PDB entry 2XN1 | X-ray diffraction, 2.30 A resolution | chains A and C of the 4 polymer chains in the assembly

== Chain A (and C) ==
Name: Alpha-galactosidase
Organism: Lactobacillus acidophilus ncfm
Notes: EC 3.2.1.22; chain C of this document is another copy of the same molecule, construct and numbering; everything in this record applies to it too
UniProt: Q7WWP9 (Q7WWP9_LACAC); numbering as in UniProt (aligned over 1-732)
Chain sequence (732 residues; numbered 1 to 732; the number before each row is that of its first residue):
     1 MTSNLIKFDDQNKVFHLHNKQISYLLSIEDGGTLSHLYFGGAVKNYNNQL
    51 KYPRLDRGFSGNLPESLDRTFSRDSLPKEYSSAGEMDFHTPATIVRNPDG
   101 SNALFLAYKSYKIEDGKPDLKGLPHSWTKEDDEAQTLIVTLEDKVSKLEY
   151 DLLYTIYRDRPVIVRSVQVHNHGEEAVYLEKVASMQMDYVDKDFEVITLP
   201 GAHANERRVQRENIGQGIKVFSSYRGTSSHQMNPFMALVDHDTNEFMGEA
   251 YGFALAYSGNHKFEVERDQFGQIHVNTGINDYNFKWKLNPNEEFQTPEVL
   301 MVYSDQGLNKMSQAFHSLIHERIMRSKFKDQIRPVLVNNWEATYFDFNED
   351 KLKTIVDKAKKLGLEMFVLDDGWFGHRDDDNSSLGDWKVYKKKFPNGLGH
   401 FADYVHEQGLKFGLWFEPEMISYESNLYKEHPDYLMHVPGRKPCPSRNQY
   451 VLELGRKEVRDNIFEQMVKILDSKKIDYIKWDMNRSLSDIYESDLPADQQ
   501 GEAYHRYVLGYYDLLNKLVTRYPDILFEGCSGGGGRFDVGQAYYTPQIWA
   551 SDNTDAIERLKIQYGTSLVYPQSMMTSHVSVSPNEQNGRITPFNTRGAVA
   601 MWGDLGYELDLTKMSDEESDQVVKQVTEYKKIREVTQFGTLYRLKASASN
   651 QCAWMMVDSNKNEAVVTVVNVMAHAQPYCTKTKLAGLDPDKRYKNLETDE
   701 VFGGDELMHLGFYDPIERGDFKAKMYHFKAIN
Not modelled in the structure: 1-3

== How chain A and chain C interact ==
Residue-residue contacts (45; chain A residue first):
  Ala-202(A) with Gln-676(C)
  His-203(A) with Gln-676(C), hydrogen bond (backbone-side chain)
  Ala-204(A) with Ala-675(C)
  Asn-205(A) with Gln-676(C)
  Arg-208(A) with Tyr-678(C)
  Asn-553(A) with Ala-675(C)
  Glu-558(A) with His-674(C); Ala-675(C), hydrogen bond (side chain-backbone)
  Glu-585(A) with Arg-718(C)
  Gln-586(A) with Ala-675(C); Arg-718(C), hydrogen bond (backbone-side chain)
  Asn-587(A) with Ala-673(C); His-674(C); Ala-675(C); Arg-718(C); Gly-719(C), hydrogen bond (backbone-backbone)
  Gly-588(A) with Gly-719(C)
  Arg-589(A) with Met-672(C); Ala-673(C), hydrogen bond (side chain-backbone); Asp-720(C), salt bridge
  Met-672(A) with Arg-589(C); Met-672(C), hydrophobic; Phe-721(C), hydrophobic
  Ala-673(A) with Asn-587(C); Arg-589(C), hydrogen bond (backbone-side chain)
  His-674(A) with Glu-558(C); Asn-587(C)
  Ala-675(A) with Ala-204(C); Asn-553(C); Glu-558(C), hydrogen bond (backbone-side chain); Gln-586(C); Asn-587(C)
  Gln-676(A) with Ala-202(C); His-203(C), hydrogen bond (side chain-backbone); Asn-205(C)
  Tyr-678(A) with Arg-208(C)
  Arg-718(A) with Glu-585(C), hydrogen bond (side chain-backbone); Gln-586(C), hydrogen bond (side chain-backbone); Asn-587(C)
  Gly-719(A) with Asn-587(C), hydrogen bond (backbone-backbone); Gly-588(C)
  Asp-720(A) with Arg-589(C), salt bridge; Phe-721(C)
  Phe-721(A) with Met-672(C), hydrophobic; Asp-720(C)
Interface residues without a listed pair, chain A (23 interface residues in all): Val-671
Interface residues without a listed pair, chain C (23 interface residues in all): Val-671

== Overview ==
Chain A and chain C each contribute 23 residues to their interface, with 11 hydrogen bonds and 2 salt bridges.
Among the polar pairs are Arg-589(A)/Asp-720(C), His-203(A)/Gln-676(C) and Glu-558(A)/Ala-675(C).
Chain A and chain C are both Alpha-galactosidase (Lactobacillus acidophilus ncfm); the structure, Structure of
alpha-galactosidase from Lactobacillus acidophilus NCFM with TRIS, was determined by X-ray diffraction
together with 2XN0 from the same study.
